PDB entry 9GIO | X-ray diffraction, 1.49 A resolution | chains B and C of the 3 polymer chains in the assembly

# Chain B
Protein: Isoform 2 of Elongin-C
Organism: Homo sapiens
UniProtKB: Q15369-2 (ELOC-2_HUMAN); residues 17-112 here correspond to UniProt positions 1-96 (UniProt number = residue number - 16)
Amino-acid sequence (96 residues; numbered 17 to 112; the number before each row is that of its first residue):
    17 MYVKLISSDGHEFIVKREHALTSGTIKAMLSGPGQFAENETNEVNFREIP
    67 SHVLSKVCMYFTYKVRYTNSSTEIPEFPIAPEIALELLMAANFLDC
Disordered / not traced: 49-57

# Chain C
Protein: von Hippel-Lindau disease tumor suppressor
Organism: Homo sapiens
UniProtKB: P40337 (VHL_HUMAN), isoform P40337-3; residues 54-213 here correspond to UniProt positions 1-160 (UniProt number = residue number - 53)
Amino-acid sequence (160 residues; row label = number of the first residue in the row):
    54 MEAGRPRPVLRSVNSREPSQVIFCNRSPRVVLPVWLNFDGEPQPYPTLPP
   104 GTGRRIHSYRGHLWLFRDAGTHDGLLVNQTELFVPSLNVDGQPIFANITL
   154 PVYTLKERCLQVVRSLVKPENYRRLDIVRSLYEDLEDHPNVQKDLERLTQ
   204 ERIAHQRMGD
Disordered / not traced: 54-60, 207-213
Covalently attached groups: compound A1IMD linked to Cys77
Residues lining bound ligands:
  - 3JF (N-acetyl-3-methyl-L-valyl-(4R)-4-hydroxy-N-[4-(4-methyl-1,3-thiazol-5-yl)benzyl]-L-prolinamide): Asn67, Arg69, Phe76, Pro86, Trp88, Phe91, Tyr98, Pro99, Leu101, Arg107, Ile109, His110, Ser111, Tyr112, His115, Trp117
  - A1IMD (N-[2-(dimethylsulfamoyl)-5-[(1-methylpyrazol-4-yl)methoxy]phenyl]propanamide): Ile75, Asn78, Arg79, Thr105, Gly106, Phe148

# Chain B / chain C interface
Residue-residue contacts - 33 pairs, chain B then chain C:
  Tyr76(B) with Tyr156(C), hydrogen bond (side chain-backbone); Thr157(C); Leu158(C), hydrogen bond (side chain-backbone)
  Tyr79(B) with Val155(C), hydrophobic
  Tyr83(B) with Val155(C)
  Thr84(B) with Val155(C)
  Glu89(B) with Arg79(C), salt bridge
  Ile90(B) with Leu153(C); Val155(C), hydrophobic
  Pro91(B) with Leu153(C)
  Glu92(B) with Pro81(C); Arg82(C), salt bridge; Leu153(C); Arg161(C), salt bridge
  Phe93(B) with Leu158(C), hydrophobic; Arg161(C), hydrogen bond (backbone-side chain)
  Ile95(B) with Arg161(C); Cys162(C), hydrophobic
  Pro97(B) with Leu169(C), hydrophobic
  Ala100(B) with Val165(C), hydrophobic; Val166(C), hydrophobic
  Leu101(B) with Ile180(C), hydrophobic
  Leu103(B) with Cys162(C), hydrophobic
  Leu104(B) with Lys159(C); Cys162(C); Leu163(C), hydrophobic
  Ala107(B) with Leu158(C), hydrophobic; Lys159(C)
  Asn108(B) with Lys159(C), hydrogen bond; Leu184(C)
  Cys112(B) with Thr157(C); Leu158(C), hydrogen bond (backbone-backbone); Lys159(C), hydrogen bond (backbone-backbone)
Interface residues without a listed pair, chain B (21 interface residues in all): Val73, Lys80, Met105
Interface residues without a listed pair, chain C (21 interface residues in all): Pro154, Gln164, Leu178, Asp187

# Summary
Chain B and chain C each contribute 21 residues to their interface, with 6 hydrogen bonds and 3 salt bridges.
Polar pairs include Glu89(B)-Arg79(C), Glu92(B)-Arg82(C) and Glu92(B)-Arg161(C). Ligands of chain C: compound
3JF. Covalently linked compound A1IMD: at Cys77(C).
Chain B is Isoform 2 of Elongin-C and chain C is von Hippel-Lindau disease tumor suppressor, both from Homo
sapiens; the structure, Crystal structure of the VHL-EloC-EloB complex with a covalent compound bound to C77
of VHL, was determined by X-ray diffraction.
